Entry 8WOD (electron microscopy, 3.67 A resolution); this record covers chains J and R of the 13 polymer chains in the assembly.

[Chain J (and R)]
Protein: SIR2-like domain-containing protein
Source organism: Paenibacillus sp. 453mf
Notes: chain R of this document is another copy of the same molecule, construct and numbering; everything in this record applies to it too
Reference sequence: A0A1I6T0R8 (A0A1I6T0R8_9BACL); residue numbers follow UniProt; this construct covers 1-381
Amino-acid sequence (381 residues; row label = number of the first residue in the row):
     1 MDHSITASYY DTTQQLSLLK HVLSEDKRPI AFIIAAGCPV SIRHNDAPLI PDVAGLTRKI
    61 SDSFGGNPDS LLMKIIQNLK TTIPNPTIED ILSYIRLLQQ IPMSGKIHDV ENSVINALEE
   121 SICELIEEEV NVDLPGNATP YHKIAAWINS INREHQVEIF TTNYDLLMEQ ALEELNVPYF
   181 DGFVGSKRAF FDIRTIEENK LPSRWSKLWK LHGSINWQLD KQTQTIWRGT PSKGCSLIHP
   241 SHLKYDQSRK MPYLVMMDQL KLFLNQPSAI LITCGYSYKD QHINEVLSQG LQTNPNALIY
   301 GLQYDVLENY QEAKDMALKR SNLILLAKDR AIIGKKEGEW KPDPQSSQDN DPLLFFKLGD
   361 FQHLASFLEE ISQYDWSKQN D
Disordered / not traced: 1-12, 64-71, 341-356, 374-381 (chain R: 1-7, 65-68, 246-250, 343-353, 374-381)

[Chain J / chain R interface]
Residue-residue contacts (6):
  N78(J) with M103(R)
  I101(J) with L97(R), hydrophobic
  K106(J) with K106(R)
  I107(J) with M103(R)
  Q247(J) with E285(R)
  S248(J) with E285(R), hydrogen bond (backbone-side chain)
Also at the interface, not in a pair above, chain J (7 interface residues in all): T293
Also at the interface, not in a pair above, chain R (7 interface residues in all): P102, I107, E197

[Summary]
The chain J/chain R interface involves 7 residues from each chain; the contacts include 1 hydrogen bond. The
hydrogen-bonded pair is S248(J)-E285(R).
Both chains are SIR2-like domain-containing protein (Paenibacillus sp. 453mf). Entry 8WOD (Cryo-EM structure
of SIR2/HerA complex) was determined by electron microscopy.
